6TFT - chains C and E of the 5 polymer chains in the assembly; structure by X-ray diffraction, 2.52 A resolution.

[Chain C (and E)]
Molecule: Linalool dehydratase-isomerase protein LDI
From: Castellaniella defragrans 65Phen
Notes: chain E of this document is another copy of the same molecule, construct and numbering; everything in this record applies to it too
UniProtKB: W8X534 (W8X534_CASDE); residues 2-372 here correspond to UniProt positions 31-401 (UniProt number = residue number + 29)
Amino-acid sequence (372 residues; numbered 1 to 372; the number before each row is that of its first residue):
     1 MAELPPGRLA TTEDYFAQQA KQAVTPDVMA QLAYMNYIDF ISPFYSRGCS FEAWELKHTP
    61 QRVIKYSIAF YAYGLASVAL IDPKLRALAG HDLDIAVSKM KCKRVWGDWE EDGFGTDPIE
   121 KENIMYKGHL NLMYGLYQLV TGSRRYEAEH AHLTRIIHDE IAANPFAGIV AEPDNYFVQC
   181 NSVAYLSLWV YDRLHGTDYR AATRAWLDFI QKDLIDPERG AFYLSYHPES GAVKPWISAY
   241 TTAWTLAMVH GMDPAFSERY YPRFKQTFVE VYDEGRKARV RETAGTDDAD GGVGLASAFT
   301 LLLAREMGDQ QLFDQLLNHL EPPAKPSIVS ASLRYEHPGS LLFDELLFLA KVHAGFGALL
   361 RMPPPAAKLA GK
Not modelled in the structure: 1-2, 367-372 (chain E: 1-4, 366-372)
Construct notes: initiating methionine (1); engineered mutation Ala-171 (Cys200 in W8X534)
Disulfide bonds: Cys-49/Cys-102

[How chain C and chain E interact]
Residue-residue contacts (46):
  Arg-62(C) with Phe-40(E); Ser-50(E); Glu-52(E), salt bridge
  Tyr-66(C) with Phe-40(E)
  Asp-112(C) with Gly-48(E); Cys-49(E), hydrogen bond (backbone-backbone); Ser-50(E)
  Phe-114(C) with Ser-46(E); Gly-48(E)
  Glu-172(C) with Tyr-45(E), hydrogen bond; Ser-46(E)
  Pro-173(C) with Arg-47(E)
  Asp-174(C) with Arg-47(E); His-91(E), salt bridge
  Asn-175(C) with Tyr-45(E), hydrogen bond (side chain-backbone); His-91(E)
  Phe-177(C) with Tyr-45(E)
  Leu-224(C) with Asn-36(E); Tyr-37(E)
  His-227(C) with His-91(E)
  Glu-229(C) with Ser-143(E)
  Ser-230(C) with Ala-87(E); His-91(E)
  Ala-232(C) with Ala-87(E); Leu-88(E)
  Lys-234(C) with Asn-36(E), hydrogen bond (side chain-backbone); Phe-44(E); Leu-88(E)
  Pro-235(C) with Met-29(E), hydrophobic; Leu-88(E)
  Trp-236(C) with Met-29(E); Leu-32(E); Ala-33(E); Asn-36(E); Tyr-37(E), hydrophobic
  Ile-237(C) with Tyr-37(E)
  Ser-238(C) with Tyr-37(E)
  Tyr-240(C) with Asp-39(E), hydrogen bond
  Glu-282(C) with Tyr-37(E), hydrogen bond
  Thr-283(C) with Tyr-37(E); Ser-330(E)
  Thr-286(C) with Ser-330(E)
  Asp-288(C) with Val-329(E); Ser-330(E), hydrogen bond (side chain-backbone)
  Gly-291(C) with Ser-330(E)
  Gly-292(C) with Ile-38(E)
Other interface residues (no listed pair), chain C (29 interface residues in all): Ala-284, Gly-285, Val-293
Other interface residues (no listed pair), chain E (28 interface residues in all): Leu-85, Asp-94, Tyr-137, Arg-145, Ile-328, Ala-331

[Overview]
29 residues of chain C and 28 residues of chain E are in contact; the contacts include 7 hydrogen bonds and 2
salt bridges. Polar pairs include Arg-62(C)/Glu-52(E), Asp-174(C)/His-91(E) and Glu-172(C)/Tyr-45(E).
Both chains are Linalool dehydratase-isomerase protein LDI (Castellaniella defragrans 65Phen). Entry 6TFT
(Linalool Dehydratase Isomerase C171A mutant) was determined by X-ray diffraction together with 6T9H, 6TFN,
6TFR and 6THM from the same study.
